PDB entry 8U5Y | electron microscopy, 3.01 A resolution | chains A and D of the 4 polymer chains in the assembly

[Chain A]
Protein: RPA-related protein RADX
Source organism: Homo sapiens
UniProt: Q6NSI4 (RADX_HUMAN); residues 1-855 here = UniProt positions 1-855
Amino-acid sequence (855 residues; each row starts with the number of its first residue):
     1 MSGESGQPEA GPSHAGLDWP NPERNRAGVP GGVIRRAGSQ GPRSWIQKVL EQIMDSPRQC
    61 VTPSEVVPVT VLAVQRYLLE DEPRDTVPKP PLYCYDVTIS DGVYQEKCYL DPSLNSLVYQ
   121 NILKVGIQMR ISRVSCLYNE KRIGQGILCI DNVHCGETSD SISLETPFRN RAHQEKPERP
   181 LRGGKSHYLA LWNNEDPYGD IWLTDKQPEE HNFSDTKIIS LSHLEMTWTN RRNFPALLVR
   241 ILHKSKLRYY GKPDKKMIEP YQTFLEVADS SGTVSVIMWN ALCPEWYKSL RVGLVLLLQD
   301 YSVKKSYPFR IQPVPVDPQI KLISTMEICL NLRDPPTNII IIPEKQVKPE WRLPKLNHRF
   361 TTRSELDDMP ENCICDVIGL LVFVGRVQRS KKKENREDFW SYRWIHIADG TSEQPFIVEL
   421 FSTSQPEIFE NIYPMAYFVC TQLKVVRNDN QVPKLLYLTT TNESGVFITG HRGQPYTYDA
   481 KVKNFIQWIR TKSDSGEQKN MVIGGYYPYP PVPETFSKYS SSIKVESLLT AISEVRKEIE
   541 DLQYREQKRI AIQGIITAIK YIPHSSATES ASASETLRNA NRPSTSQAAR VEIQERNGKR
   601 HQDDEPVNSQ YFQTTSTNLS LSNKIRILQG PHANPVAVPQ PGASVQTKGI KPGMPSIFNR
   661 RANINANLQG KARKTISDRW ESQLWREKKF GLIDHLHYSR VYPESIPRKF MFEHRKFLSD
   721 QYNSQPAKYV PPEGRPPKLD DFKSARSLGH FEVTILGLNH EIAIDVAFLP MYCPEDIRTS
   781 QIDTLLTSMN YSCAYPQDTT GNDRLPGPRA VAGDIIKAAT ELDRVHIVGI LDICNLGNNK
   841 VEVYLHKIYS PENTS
Unresolved in the structure: 1-42, 140-142, 567-675, 852-855
Reported in the primary citation:
  - self-association interface (contacts with another copy of this molecule): Tyr307, Glu526, Leu529, Gln553, Asn759, Glu761
  - binding site for the 25-nt DNA strand (chain D): Arg232, Arg248, Tyr250, Gln262, Phe264, Trp279, Lys304, Tyr307, Phe309, Asn331, Arg333, Arg396
  - mutagenesis - Q451A/V452A/P453A/K454A: decreased binding to RAD51 (citing earlier work)

[Chain D]
Molecule: 25-nt DNA strand
Sequence (25 nucleotides; row label = number of the first residue in the row; numbers below 1 keep their minus sign (DT-1 is residue -1)):
    -1 TTTTTTTTTT TTTTTTTTTT TTTTT
Unresolved in the structure: 15-23

[Interface between chain A and chain D]
Contacting residue pairs (19; chain A residue first):
  Arg248(A) - DT11(D)  salt bridge to the phosphate
  Tyr250(A) - DT12(D)  base contact
  Lys252(A) - DT11(D)  salt bridge to the phosphate
  Gln262(A) - DT11(D)  hydrogen bond to the base
  Gln262(A) - DT12(D)  base contact
  Trp279(A) - DT12(D)  stacking on the base
  Trp279(A) - DT13(D)  sugar contact
  Asn280(A) - DT12(D)  base contact
  Lys304(A) - DT11(D)  base contact
  Tyr307(A) - DT10(D)  sugar contact
  Tyr307(A) - DT11(D)  base contact
  Phe309(A) - DT10(D)  base contact
  Asn331(A) - DT13(D)  hydrogen bond to the base
  Arg333(A) - DT13(D)  hydrogen bond to the base
  Arg333(A) - DT14(D)  hydrogen bond to the base
  Lys393(A) - DT9(D)  hydrogen bond to the phosphate
  Glu394(A) - DT9(D)  phosphate contact
  Glu394(A) - DT10(D)  phosphate contact
  Arg396(A) - DT8(D)  hydrogen bond to the base
Interface residues without a listed pair, chain A (19 interface residues in all): Met257, Ile277, Ser302, Arg310, Ile311

[Overview]
19 residues of chain A and 7 residues of chain D are in contact; the contacts include 6 hydrogen bonds, 2 salt
bridges and 1 aromatic stacking contact. Among the polar pairs are Gln262(A)-DT11(D), Asn331(A)-DT13(D) and
Arg333(A)-DT13(D). The paper reports a binding site for the 25-nt DNA strand (chain D) at Arg232(A), Arg248(A)
and Tyr250(A) among others; Q451A/V452A/P453A/K454A of chain A reduce binding to RAD51.
Chain A is RPA-related protein RADX (Homo sapiens) and chain D is a 25-nt DNA strand; the structure, human
RADX trimer bound to ssDNA, was determined by electron microscopy.
